Entry 6K9V (X-ray diffraction, 2.54 A resolution); this record covers chains A and F of the 6 polymer chains in the assembly.

# Chain A
Molecule: Tubulin alpha-1B chain
Source organism: Bos taurus
UniProt: P81947 (TBA1B_BOVIN); numbering as in UniProt (aligned over 1-450)
Sequence (450 residues; numbered 1 to 450; the number before each row is that of its first residue):
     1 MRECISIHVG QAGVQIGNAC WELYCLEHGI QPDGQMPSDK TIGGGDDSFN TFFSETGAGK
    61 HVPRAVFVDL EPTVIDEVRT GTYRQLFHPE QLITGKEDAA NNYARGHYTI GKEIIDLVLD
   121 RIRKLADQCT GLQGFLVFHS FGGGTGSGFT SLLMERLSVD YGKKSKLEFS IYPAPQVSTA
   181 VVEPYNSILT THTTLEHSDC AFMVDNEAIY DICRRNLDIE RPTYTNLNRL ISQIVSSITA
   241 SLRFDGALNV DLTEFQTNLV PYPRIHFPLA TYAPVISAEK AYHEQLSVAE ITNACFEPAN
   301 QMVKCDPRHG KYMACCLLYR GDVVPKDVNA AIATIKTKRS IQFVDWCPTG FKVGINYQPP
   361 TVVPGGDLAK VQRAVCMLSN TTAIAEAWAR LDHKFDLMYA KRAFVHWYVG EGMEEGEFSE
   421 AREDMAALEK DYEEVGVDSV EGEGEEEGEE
Disordered / not traced: 438-450
Bound ions: Mg2+: D39, T41, G44, E55
Small-molecule neighbours:
  - (5-methoxy-1H-indol-2-yl)-phenyl-methanone (D3L): T179, A180, V181
  - GTP (guanosine-5'-triphosphate): G10, Q11, A12, Q15, I16, D69, D98, A99, A100, N101, S140, G142, G143, G144, T145, G146, I171, V177, S178, T179, E183, N206, Y224, L227, N228, I231

# Chain F
Molecule: Tubulin tyrosine ligase
Source organism: Gallus gallus
UniProt: E1BQ43 (E1BQ43_CHICK); residues 1-378 here = UniProt positions 1-378
Sequence (384 residues; each row starts with the number of its first residue):
     1 MYTFVVRDEN SSVYAEVSRL LLATGQWKRL RKDNPRFNLM LGERNRLPFG RLGHEPGLVQ
    61 LVNYYRGADK LCRKASLVKL IKTSPELSES CTWFPESYVI YPTNLKTPVA PAQNGIRHLI
   121 NNTRTDEREV FLAAYNRRRE GREGNVWIAK SSAGAKGEGI LISSEASELL DFIDEQGQVH
   181 VIQKYLEKPL LLEPGHRKFD IRSWVLVDHL YNIYLYREGV LRTSSEPYNS ANFQDKTCHL
   241 TNHCIQKEYS KNYGRYEEGN EMFFEEFNQY LMDALNTTLE NSILLQIKHI IRSCLMCIEP
   301 AISTKHLHYQ SFQLFGFDFM VDEELKVWLI EVNGAPACAQ KLYAELCQGI VDVAISSVFP
   361 LADTGQKTSQ PTSIFIKLHH HHHH
Disordered / not traced: 104-125, 150-160, 248-251, 363-371, 381-384
Construct notes: expression tag (379-384)
Small-molecule neighbours: AMP-PCP (ACP; phosphomethylphosphonic acid adenylate ester): K74, P95, I148, Q183, K184, Y185, L186, K198, D200, R202, R222, H239, L240, T241, N242, D318, M320, I330, E331, N333

# How chain A and chain F interact
Pairs across the interface (25; chain A residue first):
  Q176(A) - P56(F)
  E207(A) - G53(F)
  E207(A) - H54(F)  salt bridge
  E297(A) - H306(F)
  P298(A) - L307(F)  hydrophobic
  K304(A) - H54(F)
  C305(A) - H308(F)
  D306(A) - R66(F)
  D306(A) - L307(F)
  R308(A) - P300(F)  hydrogen bond (side chain-backbone)
  R308(A) - A301(F)  hydrogen bond (side chain-backbone)
  R308(A) - I302(F)
  R308(A) - S303(F)  hydrogen bond (side chain-backbone)
  R308(A) - L307(F)
  H309(A) - R66(F)  hydrogen bond (side chain-backbone)
  H309(A) - G67(F)
  H309(A) - A301(F)  hydrogen bond (side chain-backbone)
  K338(A) - P300(F)
  S340(A) - A301(F)
  E386(A) - G50(F)
  E386(A) - R66(F)  salt bridge
  R390(A) - G50(F)
  R390(A) - H54(F)
  H393(A) - R51(F)
  E433(A) - R46(F)  salt bridge
Other interface residues (no listed pair), chain A (17 interface residues in all): P175, A389
Other interface residues (no listed pair), chain F (16 interface residues in all): E299

# Summary
The interface between chain A and chain F involves 17 residues on one side and 16 on the other; the contacts
include 5 hydrogen bonds and 3 salt bridges. Polar pairs include E207(A)-H54(F), E386(A)-R66(F) and
E433(A)-R46(F). Ligands of chain A: GTP and (5-methoxy-1H-indol-2-yl)-phenyl-methanone.
Here chain A is Tubulin alpha-1B chain (Bos taurus) and chain F is Tubulin tyrosine ligase (Gallus gallus).
Entry 6K9V (Crystal structure of tubulin in complex with inhibitor D64) was determined by X-ray diffraction.
